PDB entry 7LN4 | electron microscopy, 3.00 A resolution | chains C and G of the 7 polymer chains in the assembly

# Chain C
Name: Transitional endoplasmic reticulum ATPase
Source organism: Homo sapiens
Notes: EC 3.6.4.6
UniProt: P55072 (TERA_HUMAN); residue numbers follow UniProt; this construct covers 1-806
Sequence (806 residues; row label = number of the first residue in the row):
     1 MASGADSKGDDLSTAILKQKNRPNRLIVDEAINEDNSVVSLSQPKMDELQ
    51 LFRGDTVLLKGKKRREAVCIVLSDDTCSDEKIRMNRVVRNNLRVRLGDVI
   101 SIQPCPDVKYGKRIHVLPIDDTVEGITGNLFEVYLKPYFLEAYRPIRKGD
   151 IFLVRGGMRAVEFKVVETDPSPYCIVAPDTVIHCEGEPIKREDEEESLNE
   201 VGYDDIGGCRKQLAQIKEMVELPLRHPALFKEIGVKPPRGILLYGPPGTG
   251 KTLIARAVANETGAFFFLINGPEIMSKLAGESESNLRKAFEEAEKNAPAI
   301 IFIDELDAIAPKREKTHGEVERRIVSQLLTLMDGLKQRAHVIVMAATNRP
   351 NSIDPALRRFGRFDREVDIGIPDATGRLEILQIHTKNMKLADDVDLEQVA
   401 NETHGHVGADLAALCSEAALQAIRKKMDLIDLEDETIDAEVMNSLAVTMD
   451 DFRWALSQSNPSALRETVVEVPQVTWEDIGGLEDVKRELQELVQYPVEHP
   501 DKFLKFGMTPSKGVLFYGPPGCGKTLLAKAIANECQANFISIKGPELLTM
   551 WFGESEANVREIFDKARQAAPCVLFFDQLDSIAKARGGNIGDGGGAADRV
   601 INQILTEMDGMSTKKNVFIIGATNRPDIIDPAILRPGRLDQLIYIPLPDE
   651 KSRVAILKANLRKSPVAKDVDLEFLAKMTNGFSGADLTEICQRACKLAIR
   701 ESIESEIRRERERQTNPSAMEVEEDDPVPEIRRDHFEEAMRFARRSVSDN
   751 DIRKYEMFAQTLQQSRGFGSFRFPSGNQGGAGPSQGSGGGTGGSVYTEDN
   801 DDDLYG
Unresolved in the structure: 1-11, 715-726, 776-806
Differences from the reference sequence: engineered mutation Glu232 (Ala in P55072), Gln578 (Glu in P55072)
Metal / ion sites: Mg2+ site 1: Thr252 (together with ATP); Mg2+ site 2: Thr525 (together with ATP)
Residues lining bound ligands:
  - ATP (adenosine-5'-triphosphate), molecule 1: Asp205, Ile206, Gly207, Cys209, Pro246, Pro247, Gly248, Thr249, Gly250, Lys251, Thr252, Leu253, Glu305, Asn348, Ile380, His384, Gly408, Ala409
  - ATP, molecule 2: Asp333, Ala356, Arg359, Phe360, Arg362
  - ATP, molecule 3: Asp478, Ile479, Gly480, Leu482, Pro519, Pro520, Gly521, Cys522, Gly523, Lys524, Thr525, Leu526, Gln578, Asn624, Ile656, Asn660, Gly684, Ala685, Thr688
  - ATP, molecule 4: Asp609, Arg635, Arg638
Swiss-Prot annotation at these positions:
  - region: Thr797 to Gly806 (Interaction with UBXN6)
  - motif: Asp802 to Gly806 (PIM motif)
  - binding site (ATP): Pro247 to Leu253, Asn348, His384, Gly521 to Leu526
  - modified residue: Ala2 (N-acetylalanine), Ser3 (Phosphoserine), Ser7 (Phosphoserine), Ser13 (Phosphoserine), Ser37 (Phosphoserine), Lys315 (N6,N6,N6-trimethyllysine), Thr436 (Phosphothreonine), Ser462 (Phosphoserine), Lys502 (N6-acetyllysine), Lys505 (N6-acetyllysine), Lys668 (N6-acetyllysine), Ser702 (Phosphoserine), Lys754 (N6-acetyllysine), Ser770 (Phosphoserine), Ser775 (Phosphoserine), Ser787 (Phosphoserine), Tyr805 (Phosphotyrosine)
  - cross-link (Glycyl lysine isopeptide (Lys-Gly)): Lys8 (interchain with G-Cter in SUMO2), Lys18 (interchain with G-Cter in SUMO2)
Reported in the primary citation:
  - mutagenesis - W551A/F552A, R599A: abolished catalytic activity
  - mutagenesis - I590A/D592A: unchanged catalytic activity
  - mutagenesis - L464A: decreased catalytic activity
  - disease-associated variants - A232E: increased catalytic activity (citing earlier work)
  - mutagenesis - E578Q: decreased catalytic activity (citing earlier work)

# Chain G
Name: polyubiquitinated Ub-Eos
Source organism: Mus musculus
Sequence (22 residues; each row starts with the number of its first residue; X marks 22 residues of unknown identity (built as UNK)):
     1 XXXXXXXXXXXXXXXXXXXXXX

# Interface between chain C and chain G
Chain C residues in contact with chain G, 10 residues: Lys277, Leu278, Ala279, His317, Val320, Met550, Trp551, Phe552, Gly593, Gly594

# Summary
No residue of chain C is in contact with chain G. Bound to chain C: 4 copies of ATP. Curated annotation
(UniProt) lists 15 ATP-binding residues on chain C. The paper reports that W551A/F552A and R599A of chain C
abolish catalytic activity; L464A and E578Q of chain C reduce catalytic activity; 6 substitutions were tested
in all.
Chain C is Transitional endoplasmic reticulum ATPase (Homo sapiens) and chain G is polyubiquitinated Ub-Eos
(Mus musculus); the structure, Cryo-EM structure of human p97 in complex with Npl4/Ufd1 and polyubiquitinated
Ub-Eos (FOM, Class 3), was determined by electron microscopy (same publication as 7LMZ, 7LN0, 7LN1, 7LN2,
7LN3, 7LN5 and 7LN6).
